7WBJ - chains B and G of the 6 polymer chains in the assembly; structure by electron microscopy, 3.42 A resolution.

[Chain B]
Protein: Guanine nucleotide-binding protein G(I)/G(S)/G(T) subunit beta-1
Source organism: Rattus norvegicus
UniProtKB: P54311 (GBB1_RAT); numbering as in UniProt (aligned over 2-340)
Amino-acid sequence (400 residues; row label = number of the first residue in the row; numbers below 1 keep their minus sign (Met-33 is residue -33)):
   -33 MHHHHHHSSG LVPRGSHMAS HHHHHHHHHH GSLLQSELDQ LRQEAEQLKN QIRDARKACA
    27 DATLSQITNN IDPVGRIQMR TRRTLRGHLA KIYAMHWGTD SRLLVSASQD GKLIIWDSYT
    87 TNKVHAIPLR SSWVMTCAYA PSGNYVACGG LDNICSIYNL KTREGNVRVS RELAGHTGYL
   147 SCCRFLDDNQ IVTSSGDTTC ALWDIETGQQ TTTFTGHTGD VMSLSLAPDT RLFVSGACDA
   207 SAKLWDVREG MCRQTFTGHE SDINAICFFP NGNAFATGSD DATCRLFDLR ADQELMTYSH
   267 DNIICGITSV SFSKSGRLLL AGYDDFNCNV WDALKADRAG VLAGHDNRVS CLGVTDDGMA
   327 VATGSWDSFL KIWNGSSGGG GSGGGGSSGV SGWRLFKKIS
Disordered / not traced: -33 to 2, 343-366
Construct notes: initiating methionine (-33); expression tag (-32 to 1, 341-366)
UniProt features mapped onto this chain:
  - modified residue: Ser2 (N-acetylserine), His266 (Phosphohistidine)

[Chain G]
Protein: Guanine nucleotide-binding protein G(I)/G(S)/G(O) subunit gamma-2
Source organism: Bos taurus
UniProtKB: P63212 (GBG2_BOVIN); residues 1-71 here = UniProt positions 1-71
Amino-acid sequence (71 residues; row label = number of the first residue in the row):
     1 MASNNTASIA QARKLVEQLK MEANIDRIKV SKAAADLMAY CEAHAKEDPL LTPVPASENP
    61 FREKKFFCAI L
Disordered / not traced: 1-7, 63-71
UniProt features mapped onto this chain:
  - modified residue: Ala2 (N-acetylalanine), Cys68 (Cysteine methyl ester)
  - lipidation: Cys68 (S-geranylgeranyl cysteine)

[Interface between chain B and chain G]
Pairs across the interface (67; chain B residue first):
  Leu7(B) - Ala12(G)  hydrophobic
  Leu7(B) - Val16(G)
  Ala11(B) - Leu19(G)
  Leu14(B) - Leu19(G)
  Ile18(B) - Leu19(G)
  Ile18(B) - Glu22(G)
  Ile18(B) - Ala23(G)  hydrophobic
  Ala24(B) - Arg27(G)  hydrogen bond (backbone-side chain)
  Cys25(B) - Arg27(G)
  Cys25(B) - Ile28(G)
  Cys25(B) - Lys29(G)
  Cys25(B) - Val30(G)  hydrogen bond (backbone-backbone)
  Asp27(B) - Arg27(G)  salt bridge
  Asp27(B) - Lys29(G)
  Asp27(B) - Val30(G)  hydrogen bond (side chain-backbone)
  Ala28(B) - Val30(G)
  Leu30(B) - Ala34(G)  hydrophobic
  Ile33(B) - Met38(G)  hydrophobic
  Val40(B) - Leu51(G)  hydrophobic
  Met45(B) - Leu50(G)  hydrophobic
  Arg48(B) - Phe61(G)  hydrogen bond (side chain-backbone)
  Arg49(B) - Pro60(G)  hydrogen bond (side chain-backbone)
  Arg49(B) - Phe61(G)
  Ser84(B) - Phe61(G)
  Tyr85(B) - Pro60(G)  hydrophobic
  Met217(B) - Gln18(G)
  Cys218(B) - Gln18(G)
  Thr221(B) - Glu22(G)
  Phe235(B) - Leu37(G)  hydrophobic
  Phe235(B) - Tyr40(G)  hydrophobic
  Pro236(B) - Tyr40(G)
  Asn237(B) - Tyr40(G)
  Ala240(B) - Leu37(G)  hydrophobic
  Leu252(B) - Leu37(G)  hydrophobic
  Asp254(B) - Ala33(G)
  Arg256(B) - Asp26(G)
  Arg256(B) - Ala33(G)
  Arg256(B) - Asp36(G)  salt bridge
  Ala257(B) - Ala33(G)  hydrophobic
  Asp258(B) - Ile25(G)
  Leu261(B) - Val30(G)  hydrophobic
  Ser279(B) - Asp48(G)  hydrogen bond
  Lys280(B) - Tyr40(G)
  Lys280(B) - His44(G)
  Lys280(B) - Asp48(G)
  Ser281(B) - Tyr40(G)
  Ser281(B) - Cys41(G)  hydrogen bond (backbone-side chain)
  Ser281(B) - His44(G)
  Ser281(B) - Asp48(G)  hydrogen bond (backbone-side chain)
  Ser281(B) - Leu51(G)
  Gly282(B) - Cys41(G)  hydrogen bond (backbone-side chain)
  Arg283(B) - Leu51(G)
  Leu284(B) - Leu51(G)  hydrophobic
  Leu300(B) - Met38(G)  hydrophobic
  Leu300(B) - Cys41(G)  hydrophobic
  Asp323(B) - Pro49(G)
  Gly324(B) - Pro49(G)
  Gly324(B) - Leu50(G)
  Met325(B) - Pro49(G)
  Met325(B) - Val54(G)  hydrophobic
  Met325(B) - Asn59(G)
  Met325(B) - Pro60(G)
  Ala326(B) - Phe61(G)  hydrophobic
  Ile338(B) - Phe61(G)  hydrophobic
  Asn340(B) - Asn59(G)  hydrogen bond
  Gly341(B) - Leu50(G)
  Gly341(B) - Val54(G)
Interface residues without a listed pair, chain B (50 interface residues in all): Leu4, Glu10, Lys15, Ala26, Thr34, Ile37, Val327
Interface residues without a listed pair, chain G (36 interface residues in all): Ser8, Ile9, Arg13, Glu17, Lys20, Met21, Ser31, Arg62

[In short]
The interface between chain B and chain G involves 50 residues on one side and 36 on the other; the contacts
include 10 hydrogen bonds and 2 salt bridges. Among the polar pairs are Asp27(B)-Arg27(G), Arg256(B)-Asp36(G)
and Ala24(B)-Arg27(G).
Here chain B is Guanine nucleotide-binding protein G(I)/G(S)/G(T) subunit beta-1 (Rattus norvegicus) and chain
G is Guanine nucleotide-binding protein G(I)/G(S)/G(O) subunit gamma-2 (Bos taurus). Entry 7WBJ (Cryo-EM
structure of N-terminal modified human vasoactive intestinal polypeptide receptor 2 (VIP2R) in complex with
PACAP27 ...) was determined by electron microscopy (same publication as 7VQX).
